PDB entry 3C3S | X-ray diffraction, 2.50 A resolution | chains A and B

Chain A (and B):
Molecule: Superoxide dismutase [Mn]
Organism: Homo sapiens
Notes: EC 1.15.1.1; chain B of this document is another copy of the same molecule, construct and numbering; everything in this record applies to it too
UniProt: P04179 (SODM_HUMAN); residues 1-198 here correspond to UniProt positions 25-222 (UniProt number = residue number + 24)
Amino-acid sequence (198 residues; each row starts with the number of its first residue):
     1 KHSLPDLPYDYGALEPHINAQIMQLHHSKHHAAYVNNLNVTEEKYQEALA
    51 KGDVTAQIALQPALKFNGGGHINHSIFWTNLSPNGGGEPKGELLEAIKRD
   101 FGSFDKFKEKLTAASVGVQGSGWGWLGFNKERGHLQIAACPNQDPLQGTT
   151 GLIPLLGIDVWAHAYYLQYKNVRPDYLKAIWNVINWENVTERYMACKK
Not modelled in the structure: 197-198
Construct notes: engineered mutation Ala162 (Glu186 in P04179)
Ion coordination: Mn2+ near Asp159 (its only coordinating residue here)
Curated features (UniProtKB/Swiss-Prot):
  - binding site (Mn(2+)): His26, His74, Asp159, His163
  - modified residue: Tyr34 (3'-nitrotyrosine), Lys44 (N6-acetyllysine), Lys51 (N6-acetyllysine), Lys90 (N6-acetyllysine), Lys98 (N6-acetyllysine), Lys106 (N6-acetyllysine), Lys178 (N6-acetyllysine)

Chain A / chain B interface:
Pairs across the interface (37; chain A residue first):
  His2(A) - Gly52(B)
  His2(A) - Val54(B)
  Glu42(A) - Gln57(B)  hydrogen bond
  Tyr45(A) - Tyr45(B)  hydrophobic
  Tyr45(A) - Leu64(B)
  Gln46(A) - Gln46(B)
  Gln46(A) - Leu49(B)
  Leu49(A) - Glu42(B)
  Leu49(A) - Gln46(B)
  Leu49(A) - Leu49(B)  hydrophobic
  Gly52(A) - His2(B)  hydrogen bond (backbone-side chain)
  Val54(A) - His2(B)
  Val54(A) - Gly68(B)
  Val54(A) - Ile72(B)  hydrophobic
  Thr55(A) - Ile72(B)
  Thr55(A) - Gly148(B)
  Gln57(A) - Glu42(B)  hydrogen bond
  Gln57(A) - Leu64(B)
  Ile58(A) - Lys65(B)
  Ile58(A) - Pro145(B)  hydrophobic
  Ile58(A) - Gly148(B)
  Ile58(A) - Thr149(B)
  Ala59(A) - Gly148(B)
  Gln61(A) - Gln61(B)  hydrogen bond (side chain-backbone)
  Gln61(A) - Leu64(B)
  Gln61(A) - Lys65(B)
  Leu64(A) - Tyr45(B)
  Leu64(A) - Gln57(B)
  Lys65(A) - Gln61(B)
  Gly68(A) - Val54(B)
  Ile72(A) - Val54(B)  hydrophobic
  Ile72(A) - Thr55(B)
  Pro145(A) - Ile58(B)  hydrophobic
  Gln147(A) - Thr55(B)
  Gly148(A) - Thr55(B)
  Gly148(A) - Ala59(B)
  Thr149(A) - Ile58(B)
Other interface residues (no listed pair), chain A (22 interface residues in all): Leu38, Gly69
Other interface residues (no listed pair), chain B (22 interface residues in all): Leu38, Gly69, Gln147

Overview:
The chain A/chain B interface involves 22 residues from each chain, with 4 hydrogen bonds. Among the polar
pairs are Glu42(A)-Gln57(B), Gly52(A)-His2(B) and Gln61(A)-Gln61(B). From UniProt: 4 Mn2+-binding residues on
chain A.
Both chains are Superoxide dismutase [Mn] (Homo sapiens). Entry 3C3S (Role of a Glutamate Bridge Spanning the
Dimeric Interface of Human Manganese Superoxide Dismutase) was determined by X-ray diffraction (same
publication as 3C3T).
